Entry 6REC (electron microscopy, 3.30 A resolution); this record covers chains T and Y of the 31 polymer chains in the assembly.

== Chain T ==
Protein: ATP synthase subunit alpha
Organism: Polytomella sp. Pringsheim 198.80
UniProtKB: A0ZW40 (A0ZW40_9CHLO); residues 1-562 here = UniProt positions 1-562
Sequence (562 residues; numbered 1 to 562; the number before each row is that of its first residue):
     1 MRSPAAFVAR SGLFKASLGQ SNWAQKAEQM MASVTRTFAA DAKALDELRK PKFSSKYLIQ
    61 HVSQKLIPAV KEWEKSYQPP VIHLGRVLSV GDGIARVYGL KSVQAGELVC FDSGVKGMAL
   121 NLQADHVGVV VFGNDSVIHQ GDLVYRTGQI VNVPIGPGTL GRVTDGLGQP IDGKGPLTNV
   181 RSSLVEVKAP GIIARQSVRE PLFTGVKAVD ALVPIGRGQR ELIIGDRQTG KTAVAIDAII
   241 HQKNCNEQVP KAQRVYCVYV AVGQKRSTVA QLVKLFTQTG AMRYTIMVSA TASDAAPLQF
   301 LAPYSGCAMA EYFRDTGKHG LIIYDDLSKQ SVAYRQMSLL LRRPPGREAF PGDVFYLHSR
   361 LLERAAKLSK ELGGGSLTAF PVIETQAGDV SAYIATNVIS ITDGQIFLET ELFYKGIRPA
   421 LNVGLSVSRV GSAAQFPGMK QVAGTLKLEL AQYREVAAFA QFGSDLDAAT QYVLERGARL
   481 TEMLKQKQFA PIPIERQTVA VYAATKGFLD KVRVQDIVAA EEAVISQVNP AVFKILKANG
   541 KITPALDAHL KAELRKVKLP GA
Unresolved in the structure: 1-39
Construct notes: conflict R266 (Lys in A0ZW40)
Metal / ion sites: Mg2+: T232 (together with ATP)
Residues lining bound ligands: ATP (adenosine-5'-triphosphate): D226, R227, Q228, T229, G230, K231, T232, A233, E384, F413, R418, P419, Q486, K487, Q488

== Chain Y ==
Protein: ATP synthase subunit beta
Organism: Polytomella sp. Pringsheim 198.80
Notes: EC 7.1.2.2
UniProtKB: A0ZW41 (A0ZW41_9CHLO); residue numbers follow UniProt; this construct covers 1-574
Sequence (574 residues; numbered 1 to 574; the number before each row is that of its first residue):
     1 MALRYAAGLA KNVVQRQGAS LNIARAFAAE PAPAIDAGYV SQVIGPVVDV RFDGELPSIL
    61 SSLEVEGHSV RLVLEVAQHM GDNTVRCIAM DSTDGLVRGQ KVVDTGSPIK VPVGRGTLGR
   121 IMNVIGEPVD EQGPIDAADI WSIHREAPEF TEQSTEQEIL VTGIKVVDLL APYQRGGKIG
   181 LFGGAGVGKT VLIMELINNV AKAHGGFSVF AGVGERTREG NDLYREMIES GVIKLGAERG
   241 NSKCTLVYGQ MNEPPGARAR VALTGLTVAE YFRDIEGQDV LLFVDNIFRF TQANSEVSAL
   301 LGRIPSAVGY QPTLATDLGG LQERITTTTK GSITSVQAVY VPADDLTDPA PATTFAHLDA
   361 TTVLSRSIAE LGIYPAVDPL DSTSRMLNPN VIGAEHYNVA RGVQKVLQDY KNLQDIIAIL
   421 GMDELSEEDK LTVARARKIQ RFLSQPFQVA EVFTGTPGKY VDLADTISGF QGVLTGKYDD
   481 LPEMAFYMVG DIKEVKEKAD KMAKDIASRK EADNKKVSEE LKDIPSLDKL VSEIKEVVIE
   541 EDDGLEEDFK AEALSSETVV LNEEGKSVPL PKKN
Unresolved in the structure: 1-35, 557-574
Construct notes: conflict A350 (Gly in A0ZW41), L387 (Arg in A0ZW41)

== Chain T / chain Y interface ==
Residue-residue contacts (112; chain T residue first):
  G99(T) with R98(Y), hydrogen bond (backbone-side chain)
  L100(T) with R98(Y), hydrogen bond (backbone-side chain)
  K101(T) with R98(Y)
  S102(T) with V97(Y)
  V103(T) with L96(Y); V97(Y)
  Q104(T) with G95(Y); L96(Y); V97(Y)
  A105(T) with V43(Y), hydrophobic; T93(Y); D94(Y); G95(Y), hydrogen bond (backbone-backbone); L96(Y), hydrogen bond (backbone-backbone)
  L120(T) with V43(Y)
  N121(T) with V43(Y); I44(Y)
  L122(T) with Q42(Y); V43(Y), hydrogen bond (backbone-backbone); L96(Y); R98(Y)
  Q123(T) with S41(Y); Q42(Y); R98(Y), hydrogen bond (backbone-side chain)
  A124(T) with S41(Y); Q42(Y)
  H126(T) with R98(Y), hydrogen bond (backbone-side chain)
  V127(T) with R98(Y)
  P157(T) with L545(Y); F549(Y)
  L160(T) with L545(Y), hydrophobic
  N179(T) with E546(Y); F549(Y); K550(Y)
  V180(T) with F549(Y)
  R181(T) with F549(Y)
  E186(T) with D94(Y)
  A189(T) with N252(Y)
  P190(T) with T217(Y)
  G191(T) with T217(Y)
  I192(T) with I121(Y), hydrophobic; T217(Y); G220(Y); N221(Y); Y248(Y), hydrophobic; Q250(Y)
  I193(T) with V129(Y); D130(Y); E131(Y); Y224(Y), hydrophobic; R225(Y)
  R195(T) with T217(Y); N221(Y)
  V198(T) with R218(Y)
  E247(T) with I539(Y)
  Q248(T) with I539(Y)
  V249(T) with I539(Y)
  P250(T) with V538(Y); I539(Y); E540(Y)
  K251(T) with E540(Y), hydrogen bond (backbone-side chain); D543(Y)
  R254(T) with E540(Y), hydrogen bond (side chain-backbone); D543(Y), salt bridge
  Y256(T) with L545(Y)
  R283(T) with E541(Y), hydrogen bond (side chain-backbone); D543(Y), salt bridge
  Y284(T) with D543(Y)
  Y312(T) with F549(Y)
  T316(T) with E552(Y)
  K318(T) with L545(Y)
  R343(T) with I44(Y)
  P344(T) with A299(Y); G302(Y)
  G352(T) with E296(Y)
  D353(T) with P46(Y)
  F355(T) with M251(Y), hydrophobic; R258(Y); E296(Y)
  Y356(T) with S92(Y); N252(Y); E253(Y); P254(Y); R258(Y)
  S359(T) with M251(Y), hydrogen bond (side chain-backbone)
  E363(T) with T217(Y), hydrogen bond; M251(Y); N252(Y)
  I399(T) with R216(Y)
  S400(T) with R216(Y), hydrogen bond (backbone-side chain); M251(Y)
  I401(T) with R216(Y), hydrogen bond (backbone-side chain); M251(Y), hydrophobic
  T402(T) with R216(Y), hydrogen bond (backbone-side chain)
  D403(T) with R216(Y); R218(Y), salt bridge
  R429(T) with R216(Y); R218(Y); E219(Y)
  N529(T) with L527(Y)
  A531(T) with V531(Y), hydrophobic
  K534(T) with I534(Y)
  I535(T) with L527(Y), hydrophobic; L530(Y), hydrophobic; V531(Y), hydrophobic
  A538(T) with I534(Y), hydrophobic
  A545(T) with P525(Y); L530(Y)
  A548(T) with I524(Y), hydrophobic
  H549(T) with I524(Y); P525(Y), hydrogen bond (side chain-backbone); L527(Y)
Interface residues without a listed pair, chain T (72 interface residues in all): I150, Q196, S197, R220, F313, R360, S391, N397, V430, L546, E553
Interface residues without a listed pair, chain Y (60 interface residues in all): G45, P255, R289, Q292, L300, A343, S526, V537, D542, G544

== Summary ==
72 residues of chain T and 60 residues of chain Y are in contact; the contacts include 16 hydrogen bonds and 3
salt bridges. Among the polar pairs are R254(T)-D543(Y), R283(T)-D543(Y) and D403(T)-R218(Y). Bound to chain
T: ATP.
Here chain T is ATP synthase subunit alpha and chain Y is ATP synthase subunit beta, both from Polytomella sp.
Pringsheim 198.80. Entry 6REC (Cryo-EM structure of Polytomella F-ATP synthase, Rotary substate 3A,
monomer-masked refinement) was determined by electron microscopy together with 6RD4, 6RD5, 6RD6, 6RD7, 6RD8,
6RD9 and 46 further entries from the same study.
